Entry 5UYR (X-ray diffraction, 3.45 A resolution); this record covers chains A and B.

[Chain A (and B)]
Name: Bacteriophytochrome
Organism: Xanthomonas campestris pv. campestris (strain 8004)
Notes: chain B of this document is another copy of the same molecule, construct and numbering; everything in this record applies to it too
Reference sequence: A0A0H2XCS3 (BPHY_XANC8); residues 2-634 here = UniProt positions 2-634
Amino-acid sequence (640 residues; row label = number of the first residue in the row; numbers below 1 keep their minus sign (Met-5 is residue -5)):
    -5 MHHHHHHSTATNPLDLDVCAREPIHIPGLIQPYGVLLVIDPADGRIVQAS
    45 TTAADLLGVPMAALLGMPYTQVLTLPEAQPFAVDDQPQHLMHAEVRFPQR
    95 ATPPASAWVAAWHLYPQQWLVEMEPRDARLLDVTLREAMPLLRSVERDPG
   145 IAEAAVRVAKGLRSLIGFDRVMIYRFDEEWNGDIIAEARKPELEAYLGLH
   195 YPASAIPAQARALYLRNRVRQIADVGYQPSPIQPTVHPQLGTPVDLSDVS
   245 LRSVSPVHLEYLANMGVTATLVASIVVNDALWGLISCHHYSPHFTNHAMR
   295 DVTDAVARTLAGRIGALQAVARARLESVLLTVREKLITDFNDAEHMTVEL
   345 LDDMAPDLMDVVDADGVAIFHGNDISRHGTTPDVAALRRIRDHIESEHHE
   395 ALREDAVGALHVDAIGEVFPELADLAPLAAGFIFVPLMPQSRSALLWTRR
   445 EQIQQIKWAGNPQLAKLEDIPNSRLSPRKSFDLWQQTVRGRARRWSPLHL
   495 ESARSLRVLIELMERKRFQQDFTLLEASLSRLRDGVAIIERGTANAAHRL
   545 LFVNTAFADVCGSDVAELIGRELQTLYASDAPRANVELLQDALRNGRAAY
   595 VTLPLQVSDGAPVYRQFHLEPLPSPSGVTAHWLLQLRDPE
Disordered / not traced: -5 to 11, 124-126, 457-471, 570-572, 603-604, 632-634 (chain B: -5 to 11, 124-126, 457-474, 633-634)
Glycans and other covalent adducts: biliverdine ix alpha (BLA) linked to Cys13
Differences from the reference sequence: initiating methionine (-5); expression tag (-4 to 1); engineered mutation Ala199 (Asp in A0A0H2XCS3)
Residues lining bound ligands: biliverdine ix alpha (BLA): Ala14, Ile18, Met166, Tyr168, Ile178, Tyr190, Tyr195, Ser198, Ala199, Ile200, Pro201, Ala204, Tyr208, Arg214, Arg246, Val248, Ser249, Val251, His252, Tyr255, Leu256, Thr264, Val266, Ser280, His282
Curated features (UniProtKB/Swiss-Prot):
  - region: Trp452 to Gln480 (Tongue domain)
  - binding site (biliverdin IXalpha): Cys13
  - mutagenesis: Cys13 (C13S: Loss of photo-inducible Pr-Pfr conversion; protein still binds pigment ...)
Reported in the primary citation:
  - binding site for biliverdine ix alpha: Cys13, Tyr168, Tyr195
  - mutagenesis - D199A: abolished signaling

[Interface between chain A and chain B]
Contacting residue pairs (116):
  Met85(A) - Met133(B)  hydrophobic
  Met85(A) - Arg137(B)
  His86(A) - Arg130(B)  hydrogen bond (backbone-side chain)
  Leu129(A) - Leu129(B)  hydrophobic
  Leu129(A) - Met133(B)  hydrophobic
  Arg130(A) - Met85(B)
  Arg130(A) - His86(B)  hydrogen bond (side chain-backbone)
  Arg130(A) - Leu129(B)
  Arg130(A) - His291(B)
  Arg130(A) - Asp295(B)  salt bridge
  Met133(A) - Met85(B)  hydrophobic
  Met133(A) - Asp295(B)
  Met133(A) - Asp298(B)
  Pro134(A) - Met85(B)
  Arg137(A) - Met85(B)
  Arg137(A) - Asp295(B)  salt bridge
  Arg137(A) - Asp298(B)  salt bridge
  Glu140(A) - Arg302(B)  salt bridge
  Arg141(A) - Leu209(B)
  Arg141(A) - Arg212(B)
  Asn272(A) - Ala310(B)
  Asn272(A) - Ala313(B)
  Asn272(A) - Val314(B)
  Asp273(A) - Arg307(B)  salt bridge
  His291(A) - Arg130(B)
  Asp295(A) - Arg130(B)  salt bridge
  Asp295(A) - Met133(B)
  Asp298(A) - Arg137(B)  salt bridge
  Arg302(A) - Arg137(B)
  Arg302(A) - Glu140(B)  salt bridge
  Arg307(A) - Asp273(B)  salt bridge
  Ala313(A) - Asn272(B)
  Val314(A) - Asn272(B)
  Arg316(A) - Glu320(B)  salt bridge
  Glu320(A) - Arg316(B)  salt bridge
  Leu324(A) - Val401(B)  hydrophobic
  Leu324(A) - Glu495(B)
  Leu324(A) - Arg498(B)
  Glu328(A) - Val401(B)
  Glu328(A) - Gly402(B)
  Glu328(A) - Arg501(B)  salt bridge
  Ile331(A) - Arg501(B)
  Asn335(A) - Met432(B)
  Asn335(A) - Gln434(B)  hydrogen bond
  Asp336(A) - Met432(B)
  Gln434(A) - Asn335(B)  hydrogen bond
  Glu495(A) - Leu324(B)
  Glu495(A) - Arg327(B)  salt bridge
  Glu495(A) - Ser499(B)
  Ser499(A) - Glu495(B)
  Arg501(A) - Glu328(B)  salt bridge
  Val502(A) - Arg501(B)
  Val502(A) - Val502(B)  hydrophobic
  Val502(A) - Glu505(B)
  Glu505(A) - Val502(B)
  Glu505(A) - Glu505(B)
  Glu505(A) - Leu506(B)
  Glu505(A) - Arg509(B)  salt bridge
  Leu506(A) - Glu505(B)
  Glu508(A) - Arg509(B)
  Arg509(A) - Gln434(B)
  Arg509(A) - Glu505(B)  salt bridge
  Arg509(A) - Glu508(B)
  Arg509(A) - Arg509(B)
  Arg509(A) - Phe512(B)
  Phe512(A) - Phe512(B)  hydrophobic
  Phe512(A) - Gln513(B)
  Phe512(A) - Phe516(B)  hydrophobic
  Gln513(A) - Phe512(B)
  Asp515(A) - Phe516(B)
  Phe516(A) - Asp515(B)
  Phe516(A) - Leu519(B)  hydrophobic
  Leu518(A) - Leu545(B)  hydrophobic
  Leu518(A) - Leu616(B)  hydrophobic
  Leu518(A) - His625(B)
  Leu519(A) - Phe516(B)  hydrophobic
  Leu519(A) - Leu519(B)
  Leu519(A) - Glu520(B)
  Leu519(A) - Ile532(B)  hydrophobic
  Leu519(A) - Phe546(B)  hydrophobic
  Glu520(A) - Leu519(B)
  Ser522(A) - Ile532(B)
  Ser522(A) - Leu616(B)
  Ser522(A) - Leu627(B)
  Leu523(A) - Leu519(B)  hydrophobic
  Leu523(A) - Leu523(B)  hydrophobic
  Leu523(A) - Leu526(B)  hydrophobic
  Arg525(A) - Glu614(B)  salt bridge
  Arg525(A) - Pro615(B)
  Arg525(A) - Leu616(B)
  Arg525(A) - Pro617(B)
  Arg525(A) - Gln629(B)
  Leu526(A) - Leu526(B)  hydrophobic
  Leu526(A) - Val530(B)  hydrophobic
  Leu526(A) - Gln629(B)
  Arg527(A) - Asp528(B)  salt bridge
  Arg527(A) - Gln629(B)
  Arg527(A) - Arg631(B)
  Asp528(A) - Arg527(B)  salt bridge
  Asp528(A) - Asp528(B)
  Val530(A) - Leu526(B)  hydrophobic
  Ile532(A) - Leu518(B)  hydrophobic
  Ile532(A) - Ser522(B)
  Leu545(A) - Leu518(B)  hydrophobic
  Glu614(A) - Arg525(B)
  Leu616(A) - Leu518(B)  hydrophobic
  Leu616(A) - Ala521(B)
  Leu616(A) - Ser522(B)
  Leu616(A) - Arg525(B)
  His625(A) - Leu518(B)
  Leu627(A) - Ser522(B)
  Leu627(A) - Arg525(B)
  Gln629(A) - Arg525(B)  hydrogen bond (side chain-backbone)
  Gln629(A) - Leu526(B)
  Gln629(A) - Arg527(B)  hydrogen bond (side chain-backbone)
  Arg631(A) - Arg527(B)
Also at the interface, not in a pair above, chain A (66 interface residues in all): Ala310, Arg327, Val401, Gly402, Met432, Arg498, Gln514, Ala521, Pro615, Pro617
Also at the interface, not in a pair above, chain B (69 interface residues in all): Arg141, Ala292, Ala299, Ile331, Asp336

[Summary]
The interface between chain A and chain B involves 66 residues on one side and 69 on the other, with 6
hydrogen bonds and 19 salt bridges. Among the polar pairs are Arg130(A)-Asp295(B), Arg137(A)-Asp295(B) and
Arg137(A)-Asp298(B). From the paper: a binding site for biliverdine ix alpha at Cys13(A), Tyr168(A) and
Tyr195(A); D199A of chain A abolishes signaling.
Chain A and chain B are both Bacteriophytochrome (Xanthomonas campestris pv. campestris (strain 8004)); the
structure, Crystal structure of the dark-adapted full-length bacteriophytochrome XccBphP mutant D199A from
Xanthomonas campestris, was determined by X-ray diffraction together with 6NDO and 6NDP from the same study.
